6V13 - chains B and C of the 5 polymer chains in the assembly; structure by X-ray diffraction, 2.75 A resolution.

== Chain B ==
Protein: HLA class II histocompatibility antigen, DRB1-4 beta chain
Source organism: Homo sapiens
UniProtKB: P13760 (2B14_HUMAN); residues 1-190 here correspond to UniProt positions 30-219 (UniProt number = residue number + 29)
Sequence (198 residues; row label = number of the first residue in the row):
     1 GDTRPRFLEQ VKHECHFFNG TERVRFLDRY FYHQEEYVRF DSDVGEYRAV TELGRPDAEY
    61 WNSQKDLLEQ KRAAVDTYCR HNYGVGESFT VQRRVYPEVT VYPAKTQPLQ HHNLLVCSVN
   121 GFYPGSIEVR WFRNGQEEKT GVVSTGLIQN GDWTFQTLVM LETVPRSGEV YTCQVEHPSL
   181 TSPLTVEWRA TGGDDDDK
Unresolved in the structure: 1, 105-111, 189-198
Disulfides: C15-C79, C117-C173
Covalently attached groups: N-acetylglucosamine (NAG) linked to N19
Construct notes: expression tag (191-198)

== Chain C ==
Protein: Fibrinogen beta 74cit69-81
Sequence (13 residues; each row starts with the number of its first residue):
    69 GGYRARPAKA AAT
Modified positions: R74 (citrulline; CIR)

== Chain B / chain C interface ==
Contacting residue pairs (29):
  H13(B) - R74(C)
  F26(B) - R74(C)
  Y30(B) - A76(C)
  Y30(B) - K77(C)  hydrogen bond (side chain-backbone)
  Y47(B) - K77(C)
  P56(B) - A80(C)
  D57(B) - A79(C)
  D57(B) - A80(C)  hydrogen bond (side chain-backbone)
  Y60(B) - A78(C)
  Y60(B) - A80(C)  hydrophobic
  W61(B) - K77(C)
  W61(B) - A78(C)  hydrogen bond (side chain-backbone)
  Q64(B) - K77(C)  hydrogen bond
  L67(B) - K77(C)
  Q70(B) - R74(C)
  K71(B) - R74(C)
  A74(B) - R74(C)
  T77(B) - R72(C)  hydrogen bond (backbone-side chain)
  Y78(B) - R72(C)
  Y78(B) - R74(C)
  H81(B) - G70(C)  hydrogen bond (side chain-backbone)
  H81(B) - R72(C)  hydrogen bond
  N82(B) - Y71(C)
  N82(B) - R72(C)  hydrogen bond (side chain-backbone)
  V85(B) - G69(C)
  V85(B) - G70(C)
  V85(B) - Y71(C)  hydrophobic
  G86(B) - Y71(C)
  F89(B) - Y71(C)
Other interface residues (no listed pair), chain B (21 interface residues in all): D28
Other interface residues (no listed pair), chain C (12 interface residues in all): A73, P75

== Overview ==
Chain B and chain C form an interface of 21 and 12 residues respectively; the contacts include 8 hydrogen
bonds. Among the polar pairs are Y30(B)-K77(C), D57(B)-A80(C) and W61(B)-A78(C). Covalently linked
N-acetylglucosamine: at N19(B).
Chain B is HLA class II histocompatibility antigen, DRB1-4 beta chain (Homo sapiens) and chain C is Fibrinogen
beta 74cit69-81; the structure, immune receptor complex, was determined by X-ray diffraction (same publication
as 6V0Y, 6V15, 6V18, 6V19 and 6V1A).
